6LTS - chains D and E of the 8 polymer chains in the assembly; structure by X-ray diffraction, 3.45 A resolution.

[Chain D]
Name: DNA-directed RNA polymerase subunit beta'
Organism: Thermus thermophilus HB8
Notes: EC 2.7.7.6
UniProt: Q8RQE8 (RPOC_THET8); residues 1-1524 here = UniProt positions 1-1524
Sequence (1524 residues; numbered 1 to 1524; the number before each row is that of its first residue):
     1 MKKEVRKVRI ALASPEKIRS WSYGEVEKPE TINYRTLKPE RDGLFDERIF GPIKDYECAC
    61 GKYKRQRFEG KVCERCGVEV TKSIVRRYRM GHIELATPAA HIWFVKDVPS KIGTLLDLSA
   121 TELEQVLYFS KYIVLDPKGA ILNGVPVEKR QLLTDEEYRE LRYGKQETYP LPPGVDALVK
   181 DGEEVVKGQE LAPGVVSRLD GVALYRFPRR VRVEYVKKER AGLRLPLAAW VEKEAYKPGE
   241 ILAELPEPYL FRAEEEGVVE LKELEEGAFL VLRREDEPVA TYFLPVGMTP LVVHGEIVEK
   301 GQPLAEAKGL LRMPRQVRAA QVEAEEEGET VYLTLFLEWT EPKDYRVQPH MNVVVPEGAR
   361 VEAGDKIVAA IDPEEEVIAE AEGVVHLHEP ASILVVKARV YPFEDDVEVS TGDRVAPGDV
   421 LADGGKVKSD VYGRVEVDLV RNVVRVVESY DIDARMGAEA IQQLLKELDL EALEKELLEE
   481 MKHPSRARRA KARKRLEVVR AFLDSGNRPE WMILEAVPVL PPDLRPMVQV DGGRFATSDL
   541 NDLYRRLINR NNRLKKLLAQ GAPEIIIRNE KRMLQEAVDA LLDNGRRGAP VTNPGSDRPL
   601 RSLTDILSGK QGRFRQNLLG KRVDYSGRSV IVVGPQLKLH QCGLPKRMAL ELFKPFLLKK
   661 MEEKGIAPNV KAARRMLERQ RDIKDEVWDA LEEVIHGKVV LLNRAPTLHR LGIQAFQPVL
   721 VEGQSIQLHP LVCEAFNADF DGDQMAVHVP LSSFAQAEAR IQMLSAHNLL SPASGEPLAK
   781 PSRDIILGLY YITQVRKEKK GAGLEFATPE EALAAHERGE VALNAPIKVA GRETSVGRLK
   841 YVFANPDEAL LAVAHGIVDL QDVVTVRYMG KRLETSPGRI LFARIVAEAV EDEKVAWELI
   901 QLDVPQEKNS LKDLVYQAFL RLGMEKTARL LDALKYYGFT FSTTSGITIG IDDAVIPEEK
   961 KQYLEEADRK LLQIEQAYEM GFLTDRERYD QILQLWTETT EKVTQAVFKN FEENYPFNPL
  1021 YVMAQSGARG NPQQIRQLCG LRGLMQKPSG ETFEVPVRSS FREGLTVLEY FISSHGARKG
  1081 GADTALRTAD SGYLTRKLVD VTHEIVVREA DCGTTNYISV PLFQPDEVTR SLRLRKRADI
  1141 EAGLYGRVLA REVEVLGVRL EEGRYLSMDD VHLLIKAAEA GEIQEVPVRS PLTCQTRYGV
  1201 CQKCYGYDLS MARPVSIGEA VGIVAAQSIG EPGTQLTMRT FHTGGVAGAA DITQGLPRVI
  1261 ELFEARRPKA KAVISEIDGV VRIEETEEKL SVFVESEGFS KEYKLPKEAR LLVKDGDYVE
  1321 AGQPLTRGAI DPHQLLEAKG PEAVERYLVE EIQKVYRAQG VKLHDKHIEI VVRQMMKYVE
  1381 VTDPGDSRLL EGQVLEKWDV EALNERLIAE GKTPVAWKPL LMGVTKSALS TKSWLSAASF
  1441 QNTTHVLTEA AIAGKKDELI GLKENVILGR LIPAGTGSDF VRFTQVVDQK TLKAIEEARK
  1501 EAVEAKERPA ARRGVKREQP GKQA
Disordered / not traced: 1-2, 1238-1251, 1503-1524
Ion coordination: Zn2+ site 1: Cys58, Cys60, Cys73, Cys76; Mg2+ site 1: Asp739, Asp741, Asp743; Mg2+ site 2 near Lys840 (its only coordinating residue here); Mg2+ site 3: Trp897, Ile900; Zn2+ site 2: Cys1112, Cys1194, Cys1201, Cys1204

[Chain E]
Name: DNA-directed RNA polymerase subunit omega
Organism: Thermus thermophilus HB8
Notes: EC 2.7.7.6
UniProt: Q8RQE7 (RPOZ_THET8); residues 1-99 here = UniProt positions 1-99
Sequence (99 residues; each row starts with the number of its first residue):
     1 MAEPGIDKLF GMVDSKYRLT VVVAKRAQQL LRHGFKNTVL EPEERPKMQT LEGLFDDPNA
    61 VTWAMKELLT GRLVFGENLV PEDRLQKEME RLYPVEREE
Disordered / not traced: 1, 96-99

[How chain D and chain E interact]
Contacting residue pairs (93; chain D residue first):
  His640(D) with Ala2(E)
  Asp689(D) with Leu51(E)
  Glu693(D) with Met48(E); Thr50(E)
  His696(D) with Asp57(E), salt bridge; Asn59(E)
  Gly697(D) with Asn59(E)
  Lys698(D) with Asn59(E)
  Ser753(D) with Leu31(E)
  Phe754(D) with Val21(E), hydrophobic; Ala24(E), hydrophobic; Gln28(E)
  Ala757(D) with Thr20(E)
  Glu758(D) with Thr20(E)
  Arg760(D) with Glu3(E), salt bridge; Asn59(E), hydrogen bond; Val61(E); Thr62(E), hydrogen bond
  Ile761(D) with Phe10(E), hydrophobic; Leu19(E), hydrophobic; Thr20(E)
  Gln762(D) with Tyr17(E); Thr20(E), hydrogen bond
  Ala766(D) with Ala2(E)
  His767(D) with Ala2(E); Glu3(E), hydrogen bond (side chain-backbone); Ile6(E)
  Gly923(D) with Asp7(E)
  Met924(D) with Asp7(E), hydrogen bond (backbone-side chain); Phe10(E), hydrophobic
  Glu925(D) with Ala2(E); Glu3(E); Pro4(E); Gly5(E), hydrogen bond (side chain-backbone); Asp7(E)
  Met1211(D) with Phe10(E), hydrophobic; Lys16(E)
  Arg1213(D) with Phe10(E)
  Ser1216(D) with Ser15(E); Lys16(E), hydrogen bond (side chain-backbone)
  Ile1217(D) with Ser15(E), hydrogen bond (backbone-side chain); Tyr17(E)
  Gly1218(D) with Tyr17(E)
  Glu1219(D) with Tyr17(E), hydrogen bond
  Gly1475(D) with Tyr17(E)
  Thr1476(D) with Tyr17(E); Thr20(E)
  Phe1480(D) with Asp14(E); Arg18(E), hydrogen bond (backbone-side chain); Glu77(E)
  Val1481(D) with Ser15(E); Tyr17(E), hydrophobic; Arg18(E); Val21(E)
  Arg1482(D) with Lys25(E)
  Phe1483(D) with Lys25(E); Glu77(E)
  Thr1484(D) with Arg18(E), hydrogen bond; Val22(E); Lys25(E), hydrogen bond (backbone-side chain); Gly76(E); Glu77(E)
  Gln1485(D) with Val74(E); Phe75(E); Gly76(E), hydrogen bond (backbone-backbone); Asn78(E); Leu79(E), hydrogen bond (side chain-backbone); Val80(E), hydrogen bond (side chain-backbone); Glu82(E), hydrogen bond
  Val1486(D) with Val22(E); Gln29(E), hydrogen bond (backbone-side chain); Val74(E)
  Val1487(D) with Leu73(E); Val74(E), hydrogen bond (backbone-backbone)
  Asp1488(D) with Arg26(E), salt bridge; Val39(E); Leu73(E); Met89(E); Tyr93(E)
  Gln1489(D) with Arg72(E); Val74(E)
  Lys1490(D) with Tyr93(E)
  Thr1491(D) with Met89(E); Leu92(E); Tyr93(E)
  Ala1494(D) with Leu92(E), hydrophobic
  Ile1495(D) with Val80(E), hydrophobic; Leu85(E), hydrophobic; Glu88(E)
  Ala1498(D) with Glu88(E)
  Arg1499(D) with Leu79(E), hydrogen bond (side chain-backbone); Val80(E); Pro81(E)
Interface residues without a listed pair, chain D (44 interface residues in all): Lys664, Leu764
Interface residues without a listed pair, chain E (54 interface residues in all): Val23, Ala27, Asn37, Glu52, Pro58, Met65, Arg84, Arg91

[Summary]
The interface between chain D and chain E involves 44 residues on one side and 54 on the other; the contacts
include 19 hydrogen bonds and 3 salt bridges. Polar pairs include His696(D)-Asp57(E), Arg760(D)-Glu3(E) and
Asp1488(D)-Arg26(E). Cys58(D), Cys60(D), Cys73(D) and Cys76(D) coordinate Zn2+ site 1.
Here chain D is DNA-directed RNA polymerase subunit beta' and chain E is DNA-directed RNA polymerase subunit
omega, both from Thermus thermophilus HB8. Entry 6LTS (Crystal structure of Thermus thermophilus transcription
initiation complex comprising a truncated sigma finger) was determined by X-ray diffraction, deposited
together with 6KQD, 6KQE, 6KQF, 6KQG, 6KQH, 6KQL and 6 further entries.
